PDB entry 6VEI | X-ray diffraction, 2.10 A resolution | chains A and B

Chain A (and B):
Protein: Isocitrate dehydrogenase [NADP] cytoplasmic
Organism: Homo sapiens
Notes: EC 1.1.1.42; chain B of this document is another copy of the same molecule, construct and numbering; everything in this record applies to it too
UniProtKB: O75874 (IDHC_HUMAN); residues 1-414 here = UniProt positions 1-414
Amino-acid sequence (425 residues; each row starts with the number of its first residue):
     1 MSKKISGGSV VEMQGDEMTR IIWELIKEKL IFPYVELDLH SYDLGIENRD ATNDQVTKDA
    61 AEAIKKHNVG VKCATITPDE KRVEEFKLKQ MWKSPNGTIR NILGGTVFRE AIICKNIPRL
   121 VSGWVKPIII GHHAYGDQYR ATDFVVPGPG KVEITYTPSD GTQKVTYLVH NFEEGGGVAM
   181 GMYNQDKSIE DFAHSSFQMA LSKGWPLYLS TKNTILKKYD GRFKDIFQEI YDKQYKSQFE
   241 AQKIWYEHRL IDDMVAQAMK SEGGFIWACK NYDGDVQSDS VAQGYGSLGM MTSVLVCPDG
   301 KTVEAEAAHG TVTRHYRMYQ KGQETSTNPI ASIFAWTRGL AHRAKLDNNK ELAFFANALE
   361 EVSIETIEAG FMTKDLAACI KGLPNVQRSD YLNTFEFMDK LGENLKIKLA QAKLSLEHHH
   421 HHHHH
Not modelled in the structure: 1-2, 416-425 (chain B: 1-2, 420-425)
Construct notes: engineered mutation His132 (Arg in O75874); expression tag (415-425)
Swiss-Prot annotation at these positions:
  - binding site (NADP(+)): Thr75 to Thr77, Arg82, Lys260, Gly310 to His315, Asn328
  - binding site (substrate): Thr77, Ser94 to Arg100, Arg109, Lys212
  - binding site (Mn(2+)): Asp252, Asp275, Asp279
  - site (Critical for catalysis): Tyr139, Lys212
  - modified residue: Ser2 (N-acetylserine), Tyr42 (Phosphotyrosine), Lys81 (N6-acetyllysine), Lys126 (N6-succinyllysine), Lys224 (N6-acetyllysine), Lys233 (N6-acetyllysine), Lys243 (N6-acetyllysine), Lys321 (N6-acetyllysine), Ser389 (Phosphoserine), Lys400 (N6-succinyllysine)
  - natural variant: His132 (R132H: In a glioma sample; this construct carries the variant)
Small-molecule neighbours:
  - Tridecaethyleneglycol (33O; 3,6,9,12,15,18,21,24,27,30,33,36-dodecaoxaoctatriacontane-1,38-diol): Gln14, Arg20, Ile21, Glu24, Leu25, Glu28, Glu47, Tyr316, Gln320
  - 9UO (6-(6-chloropyridin-2-yl)-N2,N4-bis[(2R)-1,1,1-trifluoropropan-2-yl]-1,3,5-triazine-2,4-diamine): Val121, Trp124, Ile251, Val255, Ala258, Met259, Trp267, Tyr272, Asp273, Val276, Gln277, Ser280, Val281
  - malonic acid (MLA): Leu168, Val169, His170, Asn171
  - D-malate (MLT): Arg140, Thr142, Tyr183
  - NADPH (NDP; NADPH dihydro-nicotinamide-adenine-dinucleotide phosphate), molecule 1: Lys72, Ala74, Thr75, Ile76, Thr77, Arg82, Asn96, Leu288, Gly289, Glu306, Ala307, Ala308, His309, Gly310, Thr311, Val312, Thr313, Arg314, His315, Ser326, Thr327, Asn328, Asp375
  - NADPH (NDP), molecule 2: Thr214, Leu250, Asp253, Gln257, Lys260
What the authors report for this chain:
  - binding site for 9UO: Trp124, Val255, Met259, Trp267, Asp273, Val276, Gln277

How chain A and chain B interact:
Contacting residue pairs (151; chain A residue first):
  Leu120(A) - Leu120(B)
  Leu120(A) - Val121(B)
  Leu120(A) - Met259(B)  hydrophobic
  Leu120(A) - Lys260(B)
  Val121(A) - Leu120(B)
  Ser122(A) - Leu120(B)  hydrogen bond (backbone-backbone)
  Gln138(A) - Ile215(B)
  Gln138(A) - Leu216(B)
  Tyr139(A) - Lys212(B)
  Tyr139(A) - Ile215(B)  hydrophobic
  Thr142(A) - Tyr167(B)
  Thr142(A) - Leu168(B)  hydrogen bond (side chain-backbone)
  Asp143(A) - Leu216(B)
  Asp143(A) - Lys217(B)  hydrogen bond (side chain-backbone)
  Asp143(A) - Lys218(B)  hydrogen bond (side chain-backbone)
  Asp143(A) - Tyr219(B)  hydrogen bond (side chain-backbone)
  Phe144(A) - Ile154(B)  hydrophobic
  Phe144(A) - Tyr167(B)
  Phe144(A) - Lys218(B)
  Val146(A) - Tyr156(B)  hydrophobic
  Pro147(A) - Tyr156(B)
  Gly148(A) - Tyr156(B)  hydrogen bond (backbone-side chain)
  Pro149(A) - Tyr156(B)  hydrogen bond (backbone-side chain)
  Pro149(A) - Pro158(B)
  Pro149(A) - Ser159(B)  hydrogen bond (backbone-backbone)
  Gly150(A) - Tyr156(B)
  Gly150(A) - Thr157(B)
  Gly150(A) - Ser159(B)  hydrogen bond (backbone-side chain)
  Lys151(A) - Thr155(B)
  Lys151(A) - Tyr156(B)
  Lys151(A) - Thr157(B)  hydrogen bond (backbone-backbone)
  Val152(A) - Ile154(B)  hydrophobic
  Val152(A) - Thr155(B)
  Val152(A) - Tyr156(B)  hydrophobic
  Glu153(A) - Ile154(B)
  Glu153(A) - Thr155(B)  hydrogen bond (backbone-backbone)
  Ile154(A) - Phe144(B)  hydrophobic
  Ile154(A) - Glu153(B)
  Ile154(A) - Met180(B)
  Ile154(A) - Gly181(B)
  Thr155(A) - Lys151(B)
  Thr155(A) - Val152(B)
  Thr155(A) - Glu153(B)  hydrogen bond (backbone-backbone)
  Tyr156(A) - Val146(B)  hydrophobic
  Tyr156(A) - Pro147(B)
  Tyr156(A) - Gly148(B)  hydrogen bond (side chain-backbone)
  Tyr156(A) - Pro149(B)  hydrogen bond (side chain-backbone)
  Tyr156(A) - Gly150(B)
  Tyr156(A) - Lys151(B)
  Tyr156(A) - Val152(B)  hydrophobic
  Thr157(A) - Gly150(B)
  Thr157(A) - Lys151(B)  hydrogen bond (backbone-backbone)
  Pro158(A) - Pro149(B)
  Ser159(A) - Pro149(B)  hydrogen bond (backbone-backbone)
  Ser159(A) - Gly150(B)
  Tyr167(A) - Thr142(B)
  Tyr167(A) - Phe144(B)  hydrophobic
  Leu168(A) - Thr142(B)  hydrogen bond (backbone-side chain)
  Val169(A) - Tyr183(B)
  His170(A) - Tyr135(B)
  His170(A) - Tyr183(B)  hydrogen bond
  Phe172(A) - Asn184(B)
  Gly176(A) - Gln185(B)
  Gly176(A) - Asp186(B)  hydrogen bond (backbone-backbone)
  Gly177(A) - Asn184(B)
  Gly177(A) - Asp186(B)
  Val178(A) - Tyr183(B)
  Val178(A) - Asn184(B)  hydrogen bond (backbone-backbone)
  Val178(A) - Lys218(B)
  Val178(A) - Tyr219(B)  hydrophobic
  Val178(A) - Arg222(B)
  Ala179(A) - Met182(B)
  Ala179(A) - Tyr219(B)
  Met180(A) - Ile154(B)
  Met180(A) - Gly181(B)
  Met180(A) - Met182(B)  hydrogen bond (backbone-backbone)
  Met180(A) - Leu216(B)  hydrophobic
  Met180(A) - Tyr219(B)  hydrophobic
  Gly181(A) - Ile154(B)
  Gly181(A) - Val169(B)
  Gly181(A) - Met180(B)
  Met182(A) - Val169(B)
  Met182(A) - Ala179(B)
  Met182(A) - Met180(B)  hydrogen bond (backbone-backbone)
  Met182(A) - Met182(B)  hydrophobic
  Tyr183(A) - Val169(B)
  Tyr183(A) - His170(B)  hydrogen bond
  Tyr183(A) - Val178(B)
  Asn184(A) - Phe172(B)
  Asn184(A) - Gly177(B)
  Asn184(A) - Val178(B)  hydrogen bond (backbone-backbone)
  Gln185(A) - Gly176(B)
  Asp186(A) - Gly176(B)  hydrogen bond (backbone-backbone)
  Asp186(A) - Gly177(B)
  Lys212(A) - Asp275(B)  salt bridge
  Asn213(A) - Asp79(B)  hydrogen bond
  Thr214(A) - Thr77(B)
  Ile215(A) - Ser94(B)
  Ile215(A) - Gln138(B)
  Ile215(A) - Tyr139(B)  hydrophobic
  Leu216(A) - Gln138(B)
  Leu216(A) - Ala141(B)  hydrophobic
  Leu216(A) - Asp143(B)
  Leu216(A) - Met180(B)  hydrophobic
  Lys217(A) - Thr77(B)
  Lys217(A) - Pro78(B)  hydrogen bond (side chain-backbone)
  Lys217(A) - Met91(B)
  Lys217(A) - Trp92(B)  hydrogen bond (side chain-backbone)
  Lys217(A) - Asp143(B)  hydrogen bond (backbone-side chain)
  Lys218(A) - Met91(B)
  Lys218(A) - Asp143(B)  hydrogen bond (backbone-side chain)
  Lys218(A) - Phe144(B)
  Lys218(A) - Val178(B)
  Tyr219(A) - Asp143(B)  hydrogen bond (backbone-side chain)
  Tyr219(A) - Val178(B)  hydrophobic
  Tyr219(A) - Ala179(B)
  Tyr219(A) - Met180(B)  hydrophobic
  Arg222(A) - Val178(B)
  Lys224(A) - Asp79(B)
  Glu247(A) - Arg314(B)  salt bridge
  Arg249(A) - Arg314(B)
  Ile251(A) - Tyr272(B)
  Ile251(A) - Val276(B)  hydrophobic
  Asp252(A) - Asp275(B)
  Asp252(A) - Asp279(B)
  Asp253(A) - Asp279(B)  hydrogen bond (backbone-side chain)
  Val255(A) - Val276(B)  hydrophobic
  Val255(A) - Ser280(B)
  Ala256(A) - Asp279(B)
  Ala256(A) - Gln283(B)
  Ala256(A) - Leu288(B)  hydrophobic
  Met259(A) - Leu120(B)
  Met259(A) - Ser280(B)
  Met259(A) - Gly284(B)
  Lys260(A) - Leu120(B)
  Lys260(A) - Gln283(B)
  Glu262(A) - Pro384(B)
  Tyr272(A) - Ile251(B)
  Tyr272(A) - Tyr272(B)  hydrophobic
  Tyr272(A) - Asp273(B)  hydrogen bond
  Asp273(A) - Tyr272(B)  hydrogen bond
  Asp275(A) - Lys212(B)  salt bridge
  Asp275(A) - Asp252(B)
  Val276(A) - Ile251(B)  hydrophobic
  Val276(A) - Asp252(B)
  Ser280(A) - Val255(B)
  Ser280(A) - Ala256(B)
  Ser280(A) - Met259(B)
  Gln283(A) - Ala256(B)
  Gln283(A) - Lys260(B)
  Gly284(A) - Met259(B)
Interface residues without a listed pair, chain A (70 interface residues in all): Tyr135, Ala141, Val145, Asp225, Asp279
Interface residues without a listed pair, chain B (75 interface residues in all): Glu80, Lys93, Arg119, Ser122, Val145, Asp253

Summary:
70 residues of chain A and 75 residues of chain B are in contact, with 34 hydrogen bonds and 3 salt bridges.
Polar contacts include Lys212(A)-Asp275(B), Glu247(A)-Arg314(B) and Thr142(A)-Leu168(B). Ligands of chain A:
NADPH, Tridecaethyleneglycol, malonic acid, compound 9UO and D-malate. From the paper: a binding site for 9UO
at Trp124(A), Val255(A) and Met259(A) among others.
Chain A and chain B are both Isocitrate dehydrogenase [NADP] cytoplasmic (Homo sapiens); the structure,
Crystal Structure of Human Cytosolic Isocitrate Dehydrogenase (IDH1) R132H Mutant in Complex with NADPH and
AG-881 ..., was determined by X-ray diffraction together with 6VFZ and 6VG0 from the same study.
